2XOK - chains D and G of the 19 polymer chains in the assembly; structure by X-ray diffraction, 3.01 A resolution.

# Chain D
Protein: ATP synthase subunit beta, mitochondrial
Organism: Saccharomyces cerevisiae
Notes: EC 3.6.1.34
UniProt: P00830 (ATPB_YEAST); residues -32 to 474 here correspond to UniProt positions 1-507 (UniProt number = residue number + 33)
Chain sequence (511 residues; each row starts with the number of its first residue; numbers below 1 keep their minus sign (Met-32 is residue -32)):
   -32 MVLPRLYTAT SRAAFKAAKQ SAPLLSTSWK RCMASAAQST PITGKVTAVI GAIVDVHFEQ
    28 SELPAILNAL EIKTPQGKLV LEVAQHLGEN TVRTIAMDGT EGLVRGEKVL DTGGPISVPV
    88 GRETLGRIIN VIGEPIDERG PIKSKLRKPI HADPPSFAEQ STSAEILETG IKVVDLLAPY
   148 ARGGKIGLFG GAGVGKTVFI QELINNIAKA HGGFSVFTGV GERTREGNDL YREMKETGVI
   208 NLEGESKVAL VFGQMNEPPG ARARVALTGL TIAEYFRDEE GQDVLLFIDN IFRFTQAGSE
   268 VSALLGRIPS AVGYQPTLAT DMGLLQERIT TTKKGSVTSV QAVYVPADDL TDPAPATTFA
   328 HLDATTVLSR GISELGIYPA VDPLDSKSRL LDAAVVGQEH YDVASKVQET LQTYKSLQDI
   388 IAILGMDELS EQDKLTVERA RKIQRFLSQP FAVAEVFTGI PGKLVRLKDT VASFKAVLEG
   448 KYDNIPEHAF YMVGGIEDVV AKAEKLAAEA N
Disordered / not traced: -32 to 5, 477-478
Metal / ion sites: Mg2+: Thr164 (together with AMP-PNP)
Ligand contacts: AMP-PNP: Gly158, Ala159, Gly160, Val161, Gly162, Lys163, Thr164, Val165, Glu189, Arg190, Glu193, Tyr311, Tyr345, Phe418, Ala421, Phe424, Thr425
Swiss-Prot annotation at these positions:
  - binding site (ATP): Gly157 to Thr164
  - modified residue: Thr79 (Phosphothreonine), Thr204 (Phosphothreonine), Ser340 (Phosphoserine)

# Chain G
Protein: ATP synthase subunit gamma, mitochondrial
Organism: Saccharomyces cerevisiae
UniProt: P38077 (ATPG_YEAST); residues -32 to 278 here correspond to UniProt positions 1-311 (UniProt number = residue number + 33)
Chain sequence (311 residues; row label = number of the first residue in the row; numbers below 1 keep their minus sign (Met-32 is residue -32)):
   -32 MLSRIVSNNA TRSVMCHQAQ VGILYKTNPV RTYATLKEVE MRLKSIKNIE KITKTMKIVA
    28 STRLSKAEKA KISAKKMDEA EQLFYKNAET KNLDVEATET GAPKELIVAI TSDKGLCGSI
    88 HSQLAKAVRR HLNDQPNADI VTIGDKIKMQ LLRTHPNNIK LSINGIGKDA PTFQESALIA
   148 DKLLSVMKAG TYPKISIFYN DPVSSLSFEP SEKPIFNAKT IEQSPSFGKF EIDTDANVPR
   208 DLFEYTLANQ MLTAMAQGYA AEISARRNAM DNASKNAGDM INRYSILYNR TRQAVITNEL
   268 VDIITGASSL G
Disordered / not traced: -32 to 0, 60-70, 278

# Interface between chain D and chain G
Contacting residue pairs (12; chain D residue first):
  Ile275(D) - Ala274(G)  hydrophobic
  Ala314(D) - Lys4(G)  hydrogen bond (backbone-side chain)
  Asp316(D) - Lys4(G)  salt bridge
  Asp386(D) - Asn15(G)
  Asp386(D) - Ile19(G)
  Ile390(D) - Ile19(G)  hydrophobic
  Ile390(D) - Leu83(G)
  Leu391(D) - Met23(G)  hydrophobic
  Leu391(D) - Leu83(G)  hydrophobic
  Asp394(D) - Lys81(G)  salt bridge
  Glu395(D) - Arg30(G)  salt bridge
  Glu395(D) - Lys81(G)  salt bridge
Other interface residues (no listed pair), chain D (12 interface residues in all): Pro276, Ser277, Ala278, Asp315
Other interface residues (no listed pair), chain G (13 interface residues in all): Ile16, Lys135, Asp269, Ile270, Gly273

# Overview
12 residues of chain D face 13 of chain G across their interface, with 1 hydrogen bond and 4 salt bridges.
Polar contacts include Asp316(D)-Lys4(G), Asp394(D)-Lys81(G) and Glu395(D)-Arg30(G). Ligands of chain D:
AMP-PNP. Curated annotation (UniProt) lists 8 ATP-binding residues on chain D.
Here chain D is ATP synthase subunit beta, mitochondrial and chain G is ATP synthase subunit gamma,
mitochondrial, both from Saccharomyces cerevisiae. Entry 2XOK (Refined structure of yeast F1c10 ATPase complex
to 3 A resolution) was determined by X-ray diffraction, deposited together with 1QO1.
